PDB entry 7WUH | electron microscopy, 4.70 A resolution (low resolution: residue-level contacts below are approximate; hydrogen-bond / salt-bridge calls are withheld) | chains A and K of the 9 polymer chains in the assembly

[Chain A]
Name: Spike glycoprotein
Source organism: Severe acute respiratory syndrome coronavirus 2
UniProtKB: P0DTC2 (SPIKE_SARS2); residues 14-1208 here = UniProt positions 14-1208
Amino-acid sequence (1242 residues; each row starts with the number of its first residue):
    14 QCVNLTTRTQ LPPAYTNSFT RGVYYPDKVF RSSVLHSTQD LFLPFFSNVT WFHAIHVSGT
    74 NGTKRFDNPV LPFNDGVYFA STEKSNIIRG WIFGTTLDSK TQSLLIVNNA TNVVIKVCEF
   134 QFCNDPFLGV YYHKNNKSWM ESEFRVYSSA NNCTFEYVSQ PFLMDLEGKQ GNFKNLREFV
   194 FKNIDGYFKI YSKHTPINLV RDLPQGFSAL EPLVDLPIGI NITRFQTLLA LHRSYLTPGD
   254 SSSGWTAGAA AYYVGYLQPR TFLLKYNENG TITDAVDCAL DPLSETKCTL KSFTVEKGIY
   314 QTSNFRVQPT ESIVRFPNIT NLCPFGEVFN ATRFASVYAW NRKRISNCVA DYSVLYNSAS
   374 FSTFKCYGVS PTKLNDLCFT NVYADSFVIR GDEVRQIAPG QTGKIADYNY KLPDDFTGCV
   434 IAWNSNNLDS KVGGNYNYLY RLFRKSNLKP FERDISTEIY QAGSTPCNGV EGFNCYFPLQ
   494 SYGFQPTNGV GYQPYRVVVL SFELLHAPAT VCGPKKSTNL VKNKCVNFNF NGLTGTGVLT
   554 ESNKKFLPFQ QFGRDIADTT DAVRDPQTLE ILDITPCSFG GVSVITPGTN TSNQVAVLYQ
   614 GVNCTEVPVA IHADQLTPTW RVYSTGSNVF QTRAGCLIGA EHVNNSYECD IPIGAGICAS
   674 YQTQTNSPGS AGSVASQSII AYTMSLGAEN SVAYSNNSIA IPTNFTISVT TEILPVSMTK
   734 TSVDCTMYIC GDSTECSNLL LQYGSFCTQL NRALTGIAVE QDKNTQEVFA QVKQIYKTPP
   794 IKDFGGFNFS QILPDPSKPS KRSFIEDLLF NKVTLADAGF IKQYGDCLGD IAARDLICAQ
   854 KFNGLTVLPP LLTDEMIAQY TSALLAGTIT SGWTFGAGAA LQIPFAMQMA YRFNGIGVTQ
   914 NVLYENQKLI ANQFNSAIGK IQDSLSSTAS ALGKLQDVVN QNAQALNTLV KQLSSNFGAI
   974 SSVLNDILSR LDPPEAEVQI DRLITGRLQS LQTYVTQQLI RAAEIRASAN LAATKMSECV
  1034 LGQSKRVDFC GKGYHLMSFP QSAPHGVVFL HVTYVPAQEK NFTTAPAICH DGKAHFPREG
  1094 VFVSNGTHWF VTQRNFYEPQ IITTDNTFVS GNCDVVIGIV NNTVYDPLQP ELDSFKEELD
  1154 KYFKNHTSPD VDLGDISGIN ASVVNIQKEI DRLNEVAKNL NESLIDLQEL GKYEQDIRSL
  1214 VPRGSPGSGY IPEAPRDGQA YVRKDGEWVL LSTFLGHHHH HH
Disordered / not traced: 14-25, 70-76, 174-183, 248-264, 626-640, 680-686, 829-849, 1141-1255
Disulfide bonds: Cys131-Cys166, Cys291-Cys301, Cys336-Cys361, Cys379-Cys432, Cys391-Cys525, Cys480-Cys488, Cys538-Cys590, Cys617-Cys649, Cys662-Cys671, Cys738-Cys760, Cys743-Cys749, Cys1032-Cys1043, Cys1082-Cys1126
Covalently attached groups: N-acetylglucosamine (NAG) linked to Asn61, Asn122, Asn234, Asn282, Asn331, Asn616, Asn657, Asn709, Asn717, Asn801, Asn1074, Asn1098; glycan linked to Asn165
Sequence notes: engineered mutation Gly614 (Asp in P0DTC2); variant Gly682 (Arg in P0DTC2), Ser683 (Arg in P0DTC2), Gly685 (Arg in P0DTC2), Pro986 (Lys in P0DTC2), Pro987 (Val in P0DTC2); expression tag (1209-1255)
What the authors report for this chain:
  - mutagenesis - N122Q, N801Q, N1194Q: decreased expression
  - mutagenesis - N801Q: decreased stability
  - post-translational modification sites: Asn165

[Chain K]
Name: m31A7 Fab heavy chain
Source organism: Homo sapiens
Notes: antibody fragment or engineered binder
Amino-acid sequence (239 residues; each row starts with the number of its first residue; numbers below 1 keep their minus sign (Met-16 is residue -16)):
   -16 MGWSLILLFL VAVATRVEVQ LQQSGPEMVK PGASVKISCK TSGYTFTEYT IYWVKQSHGK
    44 SLEWLGGINP NIGDTTYNQK FKGKATLTVD TSSSTAYMEL RSLTSEDSAV YYCAREVYNY
   104 SFAYWGQGTL VTVSAASTTK GPSVFPLAPS SKSTSGGTAA LGCLVKDYFP EPVTVSWNSG
   164 ALTSGVHTFP AVLQSSGLYS LSSVVTVPSS SLGTQTYICN VNHKPSNTKV DKKAEPKSC
Disordered / not traced: -16 to 0, 219-222
Disulfide bonds: Cys22-Cys96, Cys146-Cys202
Covalently attached groups: N-acetylglucosamine (NAG) linked to Asn102

[Interface between chain A and chain K]
Residue-residue contacts (16; chain A residue first):
  Ala475(A) with Tyr101(K)
  Gly476(A) with Glu99(K); Tyr101(K)
  Ser477(A) with Val100(K); Tyr101(K); Asn102(K); Tyr103(K)
  Phe486(A) with Tyr35(K); Gly50(K); Thr59(K)
  Asn487(A) with Thr33(K); Tyr35(K); Glu99(K)
  Tyr489(A) with Thr33(K); Asn52(K); Ile55(K)
Also at the interface, not in a pair above, chain A (7 interface residues in all): Lys458
Also at the interface, not in a pair above, chain K (13 interface residues in all): Ile51, Ser104

[Overview]
The interface between chain A and chain K involves 7 residues on one side and 13 on the other.
N-acetylglucosamine is covalently linked to Asn61(A), Asn122(A), Asn234(A), Asn282(A), Asn331(A) and Asn616(A)
and 6 more. The paper reports that N122Q, N801Q and N1194Q of chain A reduce expression; a modification site
at Asn165(A).
Chain A is Spike glycoprotein (Severe acute respiratory syndrome coronavirus 2) and chain K is m31A7 Fab heavy
chain (Homo sapiens); the structure, SARS-CoV-2 Spike in complex with Fab of m31A7, was determined by electron
microscopy together with 7WUE from the same study.
